7KAN - chains B and E of the 6 polymer chains in the assembly; structure by electron microscopy, 3.70 A resolution.

[Chain B]
Name: Protein transport channel Sec61 complex, beta subunit (Sbh1)
Source organism: Thermomyces lanuginosus
Chain sequence (125 residues; numbered 1 to 125; the number before each row is that of its first residue):
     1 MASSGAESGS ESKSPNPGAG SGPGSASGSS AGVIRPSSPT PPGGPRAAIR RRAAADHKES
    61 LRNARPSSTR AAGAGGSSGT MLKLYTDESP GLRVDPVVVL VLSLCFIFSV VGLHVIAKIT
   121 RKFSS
Disordered / not traced: 1-91, 124-125

[Chain E]
Name: Protein transport protein Sec66/Sec71
Source organism: Thermomyces lanuginosus
Chain sequence (243 residues; row label = number of the first residue in the row):
     1 MDWLTLVVPF AYLGVLIGCL ATFSSLYRRR KAAKAASLEP WFPPHLQRDI YHSLLHLDQQ
    61 QQNEKKTRVP ETVLKAALLR RAAEDIKRVM AIREQKQALA LLLQRGSVGD ELWQRFLRAE
   121 KEMEDEVRDV VAEANSYAPN WGQVIFQSAR EMDANATYRA RMEEYQATVA EERAWWDKKR
   181 ASIQEGFMKE LDAEKERPAT AASTATNTTS TTSDDDAVLV EAEKEGTSSP APGKKKKKGK
   241 KGS
Disordered / not traced: 1-2, 62-67, 181-243

[Chain B / chain E interface]
Pairs across the interface (7):
  R93(B) with R28(E), hydrogen bond (backbone-side chain)
  D95(B) with Y27(E)
  V101(B) with F23(E), hydrophobic
  L102(B) with L20(E), hydrophobic
  C105(B) with C19(E), hydrophobic
  F106(B) with Y12(E)
  S109(B) with Y12(E), hydrogen bond
Also at the interface, not in a pair above, chain B (8 interface residues in all): V98
Also at the interface, not in a pair above, chain E (7 interface residues in all): L16

[In short]
Chain B and chain E form an interface of 8 and 7 residues respectively; the contacts include 2 hydrogen bonds.
Polar contacts include R93(B)-R28(E) and S109(B)-Y12(E).
Chain B is Protein transport channel Sec61 complex, beta subunit (Sbh1) and chain E is Protein transport
protein Sec66/Sec71, both from Thermomyces lanuginosus; the structure, Cryo-EM structure of the Sec complex
from T. lanuginosus, Sec62-lacking mutant (Delta Sec62), was determined by electron microscopy, deposited
together with 7KAH, 7KAI, 7KAJ, 7KAK, 7KAL, 7KAM and 8 further entries.
